7UJD - chains A and E of the 6 polymer chains in the assembly; structure by electron microscopy, 2.50 A resolution.

[Chain A]
Molecule: 26S proteasome non-ATPase regulatory subunit 2
Organism: Homo sapiens
Reference sequence: Q13200 (PSMD2_HUMAN); numbering as in UniProt (aligned over 260-903)
Sequence (644 residues; row label = number of the first residue in the row):
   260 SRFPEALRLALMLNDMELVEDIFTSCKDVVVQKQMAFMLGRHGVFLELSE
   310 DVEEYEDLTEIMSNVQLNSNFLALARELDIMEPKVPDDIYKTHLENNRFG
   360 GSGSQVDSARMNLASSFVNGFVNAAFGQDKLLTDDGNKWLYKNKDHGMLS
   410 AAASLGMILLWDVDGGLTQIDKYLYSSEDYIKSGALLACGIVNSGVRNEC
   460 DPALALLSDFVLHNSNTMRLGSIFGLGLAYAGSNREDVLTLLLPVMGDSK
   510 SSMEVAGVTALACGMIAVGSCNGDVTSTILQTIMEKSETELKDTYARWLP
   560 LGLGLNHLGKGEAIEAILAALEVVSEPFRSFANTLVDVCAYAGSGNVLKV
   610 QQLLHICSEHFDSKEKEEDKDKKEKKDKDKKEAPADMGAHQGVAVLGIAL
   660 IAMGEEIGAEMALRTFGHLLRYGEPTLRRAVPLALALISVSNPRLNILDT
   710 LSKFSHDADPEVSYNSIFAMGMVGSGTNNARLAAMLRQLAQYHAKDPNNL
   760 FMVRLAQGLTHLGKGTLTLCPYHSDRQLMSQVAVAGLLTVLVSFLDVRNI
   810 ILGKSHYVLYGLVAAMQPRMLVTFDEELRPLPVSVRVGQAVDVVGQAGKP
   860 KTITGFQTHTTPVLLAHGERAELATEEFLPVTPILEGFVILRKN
Unresolved in the structure: 350-366, 614-648, 850-864
Differences from the reference sequence: conflict Phe-469 (Tyr in Q13200)
UniProt features mapped onto this chain:
  - modified residue: Ser-361 (Phosphoserine), Ser-363 (Phosphoserine), Lys-551 (N6-acetyllysine)
Reported in the primary citation:
  - binding site for Acy-phe-pro-asp-val-sar-leu-his-arg-tyr-trp-gly-trp-asp-cys-gly-NH2: Glu-336, Asn-737, His-770, Lys-773, Val-846, His-868, Pro-871, Leu-873, Glu-878

[Chain E]
Molecule: Fab 8 LC CDRs
Organism: Homo sapiens
Notes: antibody fragment or engineered binder
Sequence (217 residues; numbered 1 to 217; the number before each row is that of its first residue):
     1 SDIQMTQSPSSLSASVGDRVTITCRASQSVSSAVAWYQQKPGKAPKLLIY
    51 SASSLYSGVPSRFSGSRSGTDFTLTISSLQPEDFATYYCQQYYYSSSLVT
   101 FGQGTKVEIKRTVAAPSVFIFPPSDEQLKSGTASVVCLLNNFYPREAKVQ
   151 WKVDNALQSGNSQESVTEQDSKDSTYSLSSTLTLSKADYEKHKVYACEVT
   201 HQGLSSPVTKSFNRGEC
Unresolved in the structure: 1-28, 35-49, 55-91, 99-217

[How chain A and chain E interact]
Contacting residue pairs (10):
  Tyr-434(A) with Tyr-94(E), hydrogen bond (side chain-backbone); Ser-95(E); Ser-97(E)
  Ala-464(A) with Ser-31(E); Tyr-94(E), hydrophobic
  Leu-465(A) with Tyr-94(E), hydrophobic
  Ser-467(A) with Val-30(E); Ser-31(E)
  Asp-468(A) with Ser-31(E), hydrogen bond; Ser-95(E), hydrogen bond
Also at the interface, not in a pair above, chain A (8 interface residues in all): Cys-459, Leu-463, Phe-469
Also at the interface, not in a pair above, chain E (7 interface residues in all): Ser-32, Ser-51

[Overview]
8 residues of chain A face 7 of chain E across their interface; the contacts include 3 hydrogen bonds. Among
the polar pairs are Tyr-434(A)/Tyr-94(E), Asp-468(A)/Ser-31(E) and Asp-468(A)/Ser-95(E). The paper reports a
binding site for Acy-phe-pro-asp-val-sar-leu-his-arg-tyr-trp-gly-trp-asp-cys-gly-NH2 at Glu-336(A), Asn-737(A)
and His-770(A) among others.
Chain A is 26S proteasome non-ATPase regulatory subunit 2 and chain E is Fab 8 LC CDRs, both from Homo
sapiens; the structure, PSMD2 Structure bound to MC1 and Fab8/14, was determined by electron microscopy,
deposited together with 7UIH.
